8ZYQ - chains A and C of the 4 polymer chains in the assembly; structure by electron microscopy, 3.18 A resolution.

== Chain A (and C) ==
Protein: Potassium voltage-gated channel subfamily H member 2
From: Homo sapiens
Notes: chain C of this document is another copy of the same molecule, construct and numbering; everything in this record applies to it too
Reference sequence: Q12809 (KCNH2_HUMAN); the construct lacks a stretch of the UniProt sequence, so the offset changes along the chain: 211-350 = UniProt 1-140; 351-870 = UniProt 351-870; 871-1024 = UniProt 1006-1159
Amino-acid sequence (820 residues; row label = number of the first residue in the row):
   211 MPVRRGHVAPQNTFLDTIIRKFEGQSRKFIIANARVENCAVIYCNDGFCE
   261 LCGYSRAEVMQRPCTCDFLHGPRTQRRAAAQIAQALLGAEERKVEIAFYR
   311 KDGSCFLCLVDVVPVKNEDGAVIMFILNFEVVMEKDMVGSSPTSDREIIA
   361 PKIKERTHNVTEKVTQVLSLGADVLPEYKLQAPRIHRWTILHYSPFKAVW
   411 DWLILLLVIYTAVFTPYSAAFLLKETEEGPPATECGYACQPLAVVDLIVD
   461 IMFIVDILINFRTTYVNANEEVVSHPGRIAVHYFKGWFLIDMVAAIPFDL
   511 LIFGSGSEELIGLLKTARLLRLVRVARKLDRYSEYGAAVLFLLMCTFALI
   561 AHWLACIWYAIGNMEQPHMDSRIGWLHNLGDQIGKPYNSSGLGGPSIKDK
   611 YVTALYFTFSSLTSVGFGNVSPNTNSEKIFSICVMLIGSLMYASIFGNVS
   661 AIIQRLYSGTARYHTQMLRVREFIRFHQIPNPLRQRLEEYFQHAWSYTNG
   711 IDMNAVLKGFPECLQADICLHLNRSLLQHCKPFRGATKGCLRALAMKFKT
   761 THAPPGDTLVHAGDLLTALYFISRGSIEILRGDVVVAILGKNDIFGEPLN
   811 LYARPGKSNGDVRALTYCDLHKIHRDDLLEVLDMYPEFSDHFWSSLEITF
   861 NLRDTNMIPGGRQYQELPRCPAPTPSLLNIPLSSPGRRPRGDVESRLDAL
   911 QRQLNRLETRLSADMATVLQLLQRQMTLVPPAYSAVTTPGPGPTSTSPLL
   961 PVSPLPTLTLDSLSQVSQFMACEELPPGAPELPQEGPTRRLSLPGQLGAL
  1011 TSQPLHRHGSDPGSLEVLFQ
Disordered / not traced: 211-406, 435-519, 579-581, 598-602, 666-1030 (chain C: 211-406, 435-451, 472-486, 511-519, 579-581, 598-602, 666-1030)
Sequence notes: expression tag (1025-1030)
Residues lining bound ligands: 1II (3-[1-[4,4-bis(4-fluorophenyl)butyl]piperidin-4-yl]-1H-benzimidazol-2-one): S621, L622, T623, S624, M645, G648, S649, Y652

== How chain A and chain C interact ==
Contacting residue pairs (37; chain A residue first):
  I583(A) with Q592(C)
  F617(A) with F627(C), hydrophobic
  S621(A) with F627(C)
  S624(A) with T623(C); S624(C); V625(C)
  V625(A) with V625(C)
  G626(A) with V625(C); G626(C)
  G628(A) with F627(C)
  S631(A) with N629(C), hydrogen bond
  P632(A) with Y616(C), hydrophobic; N629(C), hydrogen bond (backbone-side chain)
  N633(A) with Q592(C), hydrogen bond (side chain-backbone); I593(C); N629(C), hydrogen bond
  N635(A) with D609(C); V612(C)
  K638(A) with L589(C); V612(C); T613(C), hydrogen bond; Y616(C)
  S641(A) with F627(C)
  I642(A) with Y616(C); F619(C), hydrophobic
  M645(A) with Y616(C); F619(C), hydrophobic; S620(C); T623(C); F627(C), hydrophobic
  L646(A) with F557(C), hydrophobic; F619(C), hydrophobic
  S649(A) with F656(C)
  L650(A) with M554(C), hydrophobic
  A653(A) with F656(C), hydrophobic
  S654(A) with I663(C)
  N658(A) with I663(C)
Also at the interface, not in a pair above, chain A (26 interface residues in all): V630, T634, I639, Y652, G657
Also at the interface, not in a pair above, chain C (25 interface residues in all): G594, K608, L615, Y652, V659, S660

== Summary ==
The interface between chain A and chain C involves 26 residues on one side and 25 on the other, with 5
hydrogen bonds. Polar pairs include S631(A)-N629(C), P632(A)-N629(C) and N633(A)-Q592(C). Ligands of chain A:
compound 1II.
Both chains are Potassium voltage-gated channel subfamily H member 2 (Homo sapiens). Entry 8ZYQ (Cryo-EM
Structure of pimozide-bound hERG Channel) was determined by electron microscopy (same publication as 8ZYN,
8ZYO and 8ZYP).
